PDB entry 3RYH | X-ray diffraction, 2.80 A resolution | chains A and E of the 5 polymer chains in the assembly

Chain A:
Protein: Tubulin alpha chain
Organism: Ovis aries
Reference sequence: D0VWZ0 (D0VWZ0_SHEEP); residue numbers follow UniProt; this construct covers 1-451
Chain sequence (451 residues; each row starts with the number of its first residue):
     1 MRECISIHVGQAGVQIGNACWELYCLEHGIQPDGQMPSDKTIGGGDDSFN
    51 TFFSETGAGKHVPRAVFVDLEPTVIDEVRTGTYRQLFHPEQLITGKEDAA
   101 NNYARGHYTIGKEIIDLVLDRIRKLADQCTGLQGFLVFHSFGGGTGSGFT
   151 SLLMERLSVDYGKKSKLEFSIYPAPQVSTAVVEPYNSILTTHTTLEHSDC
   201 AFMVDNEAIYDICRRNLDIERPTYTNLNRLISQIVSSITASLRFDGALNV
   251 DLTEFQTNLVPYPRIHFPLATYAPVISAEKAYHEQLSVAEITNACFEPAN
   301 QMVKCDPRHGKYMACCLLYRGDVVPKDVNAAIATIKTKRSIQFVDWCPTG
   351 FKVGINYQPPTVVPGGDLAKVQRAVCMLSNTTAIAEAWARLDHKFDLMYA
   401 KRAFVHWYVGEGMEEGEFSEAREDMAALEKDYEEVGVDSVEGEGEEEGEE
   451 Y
Disordered / not traced: 42-45, 442-451
Ligand contacts: GTP (guanosine-5'-triphosphate): Gly10, Gln11, Ala12, Gln15, Ile16, Asp69, Asp98, Ala99, Ala100, Asn101, Ser140, Gly142, Gly143, Gly144, Thr145, Gly146, Ile171, Pro173, Val177, Ser178, Thr179, Glu183, Asn206, Tyr224, Leu227, Asn228, Ile231

Chain E:
Protein: Stathmin-4
Organism: Rattus norvegicus
Reference sequence: P63043 (STMN4_RAT); residues 5-145 here correspond to UniProt positions 49-189 (UniProt number = residue number + 44)
Chain sequence (143 residues; numbered 3 to 145; the number before each row is that of its first residue):
     3 XADMEVIELNKATSGQSWEVILKPPSFDGVPEFNASLPRRRDPSLEEIQK
    53 KLEAAEERRKYQEAELLKHLAEKREHEREVIQKAIEENNNFIKMAKEKLA
   103 QKMESNKENREAHLAAMLERLQEKDKHAEEVRKNKELKEEASR
Disordered / not traced: 3, 34-40
Modified positions: ACE (acetyl group) at position 3
Construct notes: engineered mutation Ala14 (Cys58 in P63043), Trp20 (Phe64 in P63043)
UniProt features mapped onto this chain:
  - modified residue: Ser46 (Phosphoserine)

How chain A and chain E interact:
Pairs across the interface (77; chain A residue first):
  Asp46(A) - Ser16(E)  hydrogen bond
  His107(A) - Leu54(E)
  Tyr108(A) - Leu54(E)  hydrophobic
  Tyr108(A) - Ala57(E)  hydrophobic
  Tyr108(A) - Arg61(E)
  Thr109(A) - Arg61(E)  hydrogen bond
  Glu155(A) - Ile50(E)
  Arg156(A) - Leu47(E)
  Val159(A) - Pro45(E)
  Val159(A) - Leu47(E)  hydrophobic
  Val159(A) - Ile50(E)  hydrophobic
  His197(A) - Pro45(E)
  Phe244(A) - Ser16(E)
  Asp245(A) - Ala14(E)
  Asp245(A) - Thr15(E)  hydrogen bond
  Asp245(A) - Ser16(E)  hydrogen bond (backbone-backbone)
  Asp245(A) - Gly17(E)
  Gly246(A) - Ala14(E)
  Ala247(A) - Asn12(E)  hydrogen bond (backbone-side chain)
  Ala247(A) - Gly17(E)
  Ala247(A) - Gln18(E)
  Ala247(A) - Ser19(E)
  Leu248(A) - Ser19(E)
  Tyr262(A) - Pro33(E)
  Pro325(A) - Gln18(E)
  Pro325(A) - Trp20(E)  hydrophobic
  Val328(A) - Trp20(E)  hydrophobic
  Asn329(A) - Met6(E)
  Asn329(A) - Val8(E)
  Asn329(A) - Trp20(E)
  Asn329(A) - Val22(E)
  Ile332(A) - Met6(E)  hydrophobic
  Ile332(A) - Val22(E)  hydrophobic
  Ile332(A) - Leu24(E)  hydrophobic
  Ala333(A) - Met6(E)
  Lys336(A) - Leu24(E)
  Asp345(A) - Pro27(E)
  Asp345(A) - Ser28(E)  hydrogen bond (backbone-backbone)
  Asp345(A) - Phe29(E)  hydrogen bond (backbone-backbone)
  Trp346(A) - Pro27(E)
  Cys347(A) - Pro27(E)
  Pro348(A) - Lys25(E)
  Pro348(A) - Pro26(E)
  Pro348(A) - Pro27(E)
  Thr349(A) - Ile23(E)
  Thr349(A) - Leu24(E)  hydrogen bond (backbone-backbone)
  Thr349(A) - Lys25(E)  hydrogen bond (backbone-backbone)
  Gly350(A) - Val22(E)
  Phe351(A) - Glu21(E)
  Phe351(A) - Val22(E)  hydrogen bond (backbone-backbone)
  Phe351(A) - Leu24(E)  hydrophobic
  Lys352(A) - Trp20(E)
  Lys352(A) - Glu21(E)
  Val353(A) - Ser19(E)
  Val353(A) - Trp20(E)  hydrogen bond (backbone-backbone)
  Gly354(A) - Gln18(E)
  Ile355(A) - Ser16(E)
  Ile355(A) - Gly17(E)
  Ile355(A) - Gln18(E)  hydrogen bond (backbone-backbone)
  Ile355(A) - Trp20(E)  hydrophobic
  Asn356(A) - Ser16(E)
  Tyr357(A) - Thr15(E)
  Tyr357(A) - Ser16(E)  hydrogen bond (backbone-backbone)
  Tyr357(A) - Gly17(E)
  Tyr357(A) - Gln18(E)  hydrogen bond
  Gln358(A) - Ser16(E)  hydrogen bond
  Val409(A) - Gln64(E)  hydrogen bond (backbone-side chain)
  Gly410(A) - Gln64(E)
  Glu411(A) - Arg61(E)  hydrogen bond (backbone-side chain)
  Gly412(A) - Ala57(E)
  Gly412(A) - Arg60(E)  hydrogen bond (backbone-side chain)
  Glu414(A) - Arg60(E)  salt bridge
  Ser439(A) - Phe29(E)
  Val440(A) - Phe29(E)
  Val440(A) - Pro33(E)
  Glu441(A) - Phe29(E)
  Glu441(A) - Gly31(E)
Interface residues without a listed pair, chain A (46 interface residues in all): Leu152, Asp160, Ile341, Met413
Interface residues without a listed pair, chain E (34 interface residues in all): Lys13, Asp30, Asp44, Ser46, Lys53

In short:
46 residues of chain A and 34 residues of chain E are in contact, with 18 hydrogen bonds and 1 salt bridge.
Among the polar pairs are Glu414(A)-Arg60(E), Asp46(A)-Ser16(E) and Thr109(A)-Arg61(E). Bound to chain A: GTP.
Here chain A is Tubulin alpha chain (Ovis aries) and chain E is Stathmin-4 (Rattus norvegicus). Entry 3RYH
(GMPCPP-Tubulin: RB3 Stathmin-like domain complex) was determined by X-ray diffraction, deposited together
with 3RYC, 3RYF and 3RYI.
